PDB entry 6T5R | X-ray diffraction, 1.78 A resolution | chains A and B

== Chain A ==
Protein: Genome polyprotein
From: Southampton virus (serotype 3)
Notes: EC 3.6.1.15, 3.4.22.66, 2.7.7.48
Reference sequence: Q04544 (POLG_SOUV3); residues 1-172 here correspond to UniProt positions 1100-1271 (UniProt number = residue number + 1099)
Amino-acid sequence (172 residues; numbered 1 to 172; the number before each row is that of its first residue):
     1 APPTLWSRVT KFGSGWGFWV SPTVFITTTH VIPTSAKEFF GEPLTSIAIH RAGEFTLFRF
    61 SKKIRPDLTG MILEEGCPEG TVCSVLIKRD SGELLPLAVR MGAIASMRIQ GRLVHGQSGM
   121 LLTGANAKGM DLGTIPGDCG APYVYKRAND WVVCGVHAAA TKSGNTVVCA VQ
Ligand contacts: 3-(5-thiophen-2-ylthiophen-2-yl)-1H-pyrazole (MKN): L121, L122, G124, A125
Curated features (UniProtKB/Swiss-Prot):
  - active site (For 3CLpro activity): H30, E54, C139
What the authors report for this chain:
  - binding site for 3-(5-thiophen-2-ylthiophen-2-yl)-1H-pyrazole: L122

== Chain B ==
Protein: Genome polyprotein
From: Southampton virus (serotype 3)
Notes: EC 3.6.1.15, 3.4.22.66, 2.7.7.48
Reference sequence: Q04544 (POLG_SOUV3); residues 2-173 here correspond to UniProt positions 1101-1272 (UniProt number = residue number + 1099)
Amino-acid sequence (172 residues; each row starts with the number of its first residue):
     2 PPTLWSRVTK FGSGWGFWVS PTVFITTTHV IPTSAKEFFG EPLTSIAIHR AGEFTLFRFS
    62 KKIRPDLTGM ILEEGCPEGT VCSVLIKRDS GELLPLAVRM GAIASMRIQG RLVHGQSGML
   122 LTGANAKGMD LGTIPGDCGA PYVYKRANDW VVCGVHAAAT KSGNTVVCAV QA
Ligand contacts: 3-(5-thiophen-2-ylthiophen-2-yl)-1H-pyrazole (MKN): V82, A98, R100, L122
Curated features (UniProtKB/Swiss-Prot):
  - active site (For 3CLpro activity): H30, E54, C139

== Chain A / chain B interface ==
Residue-residue contacts (38):
  A1(A) - E93(B)  hydrogen bond (backbone-side chain)
  A1(A) - D131(B)  hydrogen bond (backbone-side chain)
  W6(A) - E93(B)  hydrogen bond
  V82(A) - T123(B)
  V82(A) - M130(B)
  V82(A) - L132(B)  hydrophobic
  C83(A) - M130(B)
  S84(A) - M130(B)
  E93(A) - G92(B)
  E93(A) - L94(B)
  L94(A) - G92(B)  hydrogen bond (backbone-backbone)
  L94(A) - E93(B)
  L94(A) - L94(B)  hydrogen bond (backbone-backbone)
  L95(A) - L94(B)
  L95(A) - P96(B)
  P96(A) - L94(B)
  P96(A) - L95(B)
  A98(A) - L132(B)  hydrophobic
  R100(A) - L122(B)
  R100(A) - T123(B)
  R100(A) - G124(B)
  L122(A) - A98(B)  hydrogen bond (backbone-backbone)
  T123(A) - S84(B)  hydrogen bond (backbone-side chain)
  T123(A) - P96(B)
  T123(A) - L97(B)
  T123(A) - A98(B)
  G124(A) - S84(B)
  G124(A) - A98(B)
  A125(A) - V82(B)
  D131(A) - T4(B)  hydrogen bond
  D131(A) - L5(B)  hydrogen bond (side chain-backbone)
  D131(A) - W6(B)  hydrogen bond (backbone-side chain)
  L132(A) - S84(B)
  L132(A) - L86(B)  hydrophobic
  L132(A) - P96(B)  hydrophobic
  L132(A) - W151(B)  hydrophobic
  K146(A) - M130(B)
  W151(A) - M130(B)  hydrophobic
Also at the interface, not in a pair above, chain A (24 interface residues in all): G92, L97, N126, V144, Y145
Also at the interface, not in a pair above, chain B (24 interface residues in all): K88, S91, G129, K146

== Overview ==
Chain A and chain B each contribute 24 residues to their interface, with 10 hydrogen bonds. Polar contacts
include A1(A)-E93(B), A1(A)-D131(B) and W6(A)-E93(B). 3-(5-thiophen-2-ylthiophen-2-yl)-1H-pyrazole is bound
between chain A and chain B. From UniProt: 3 active-site residues on chain A; 3 active-site residues on chain
B. From the paper: a binding site for 3-(5-thiophen-2-ylthiophen-2-yl)-1H-pyrazole at L122(A).
Chain A is Genome polyprotein and chain B is Genome polyprotein, both from Southampton virus (serotype 3); the
structure, 3C-like protease from Southampton virus complexed with FMOPL000091a, was determined by X-ray
diffraction (same publication as 6T1Q, 6T2I, 6T2X, 6T3G, 6T49, 6T4E and 14 further entries).
